PDB entry 6GIA | X-ray diffraction, 1.70 A resolution | chain A

Chain A:
Molecule: Pentaerythritol tetranitrate reductase
From: Enterobacter cloacae
Reference sequence: P71278 (P71278_ENTCL); residues 0-364 here correspond to UniProt positions 1-365 (UniProt number = residue number + 1)
Sequence (373 residues; each row starts with the number of its first residue; numbering starts at 0):
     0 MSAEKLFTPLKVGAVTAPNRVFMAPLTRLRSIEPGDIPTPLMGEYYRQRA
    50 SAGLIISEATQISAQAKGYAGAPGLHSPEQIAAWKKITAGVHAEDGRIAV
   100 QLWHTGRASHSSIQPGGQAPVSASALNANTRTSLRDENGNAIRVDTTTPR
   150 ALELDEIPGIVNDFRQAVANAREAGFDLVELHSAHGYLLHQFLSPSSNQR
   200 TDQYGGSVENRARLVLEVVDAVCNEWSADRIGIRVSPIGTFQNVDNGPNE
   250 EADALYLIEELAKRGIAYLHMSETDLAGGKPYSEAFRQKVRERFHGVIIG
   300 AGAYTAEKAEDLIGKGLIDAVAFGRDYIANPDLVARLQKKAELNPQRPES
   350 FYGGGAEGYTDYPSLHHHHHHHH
Disordered / not traced: 0-2, 365-372
Differences from the reference sequence: engineered mutation Ala107 (Ile108 in P71278); expression tag (365-372)
Ligand contacts: FMN (flavin mononucleotide): Ala23, Pro24, Leu25, Thr26, Glu57, Ala58, Gln100, His181, His184, Arg233, Ser271, Leu275, Ala300, Gly301, Ala302, Ala321, Phe322, Gly323, Arg324, Ile327, Phe350, Tyr351
From the paper describing this entry:
  - mutagenesis - I107A: decreased catalytic activity
  - mutagenesis - I107A: unchanged catalytic activity on NADH
  - mutagenesis - I107A: increased binding to NADH
  - conformationally variable residues (side-chain flip): Gln241

In short:
Ligands of chain A: flavin mononucleotide. The paper reports that I107A reduces catalytic activity;
conformational variability at Gln241.
Chain A is Pentaerythritol tetranitrate reductase (Enterobacter cloacae); the structure, Crystal structure of
pentaerythritol tetranitrate reductase (PETNR) mutant I107A, was determined by X-ray diffraction together with
6GI7, 6GI8 and 6GI9 from the same study.
